Entry 3BEQ (X-ray diffraction, 1.64 A resolution); this record covers chains A and B.

Chain A (and B):
Name: Neuraminidase
Organism: Influenza A virus
Notes: EC 3.2.1.18; chain B of this document is another copy of the same molecule, construct and numbering; everything in this record applies to it too
Reference sequence: Q9IGQ6 (NRAM_I18A0); the construct lacks a stretch of the UniProt sequence and is renumbered around it, so the offset changes along the chain: 83-169 = UniProt 83-169; 170-306 = UniProt 171-307; 308-333 = UniProt 308-333; 339-392 = UniProt 336-389; 3 more segments
Amino-acid sequence (385 residues; each row starts with the number of its first residue; note: 6 numbers in that range are skipped by the numbering (no residue carries them; nothing is unmodelled there); a row labelled like 412A-412D holds insertion residues (412A, then the next letters in order)):
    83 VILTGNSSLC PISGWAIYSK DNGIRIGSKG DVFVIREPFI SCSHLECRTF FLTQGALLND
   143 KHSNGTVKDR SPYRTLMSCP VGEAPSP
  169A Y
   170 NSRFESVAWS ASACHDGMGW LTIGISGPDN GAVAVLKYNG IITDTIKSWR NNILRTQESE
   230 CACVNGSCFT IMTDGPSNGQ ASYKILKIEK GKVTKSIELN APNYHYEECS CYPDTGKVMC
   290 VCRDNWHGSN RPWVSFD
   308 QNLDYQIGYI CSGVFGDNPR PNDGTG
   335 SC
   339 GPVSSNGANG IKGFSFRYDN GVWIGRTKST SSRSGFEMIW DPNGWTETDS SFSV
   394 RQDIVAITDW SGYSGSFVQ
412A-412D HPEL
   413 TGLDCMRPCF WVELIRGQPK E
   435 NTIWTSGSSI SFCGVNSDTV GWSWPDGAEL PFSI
Modified residues: Asn146 (1.44)
Disulfide bonds: Cys92-Cys417, Cys124-Cys129, Cys183-Cys230, Cys232-Cys237, Cys278-Cys291, Cys280-Cys289, Cys318-Cys336, Cys421-Cys447
Covalently attached groups: N-acetylglucosamine (NAG) linked to Asn146
Residues lining bound ligands:
  - Ca2+ (CA), molecule 1: Asp293, Asn294, Gly297, Ser298, Asp324, Gly345, Ala346, Asn347, Gly348
  - Ca2+ (CA), molecule 2: Asp379, Asn381, Gly382, Asp387, Ser389
From the paper describing this entry:
  - contacts within the chain: Gly147-Ile437 (hydrogen bond), Gln136-Lys150 (hydrogen bond), Ser319-Asp379 (hydrogen bond)
  - Ca2+ coordination through a water molecule: Asp113
  - Ca2+ coordination: Asp379, Asn381, Asp387, Ser389
  - post-translational modification sites: Asn88, Asn146, Asn234
  - binding site for alpha-D-mannopyranose: Lys366, Glu375, Arg394

Chain A / chain B interface:
Residue-residue contacts - 83 pairs, chain A then chain B:
  Ala98(A) with Ile211(B), hydrophobic; Thr214(B)
  Ile99(A) with Val176(B), hydrophobic; Val204(B); Ile211(B)
  Tyr100(A) with Phe173(B); Lys206(B), hydrogen bond (backbone-side chain); Gly209(B), hydrogen bond (side chain-backbone); Ile211(B), hydrophobic
  Ser101(A) with Phe173(B); Val176(B)
  Lys102(A) with Pro154(B); Tyr155(B); Thr157(B); Phe173(B); Val176(B)
  Asn104(A) with Gly137(B); Tyr155(B), hydrogen bond (side chain-backbone); Thr157(B)
  Arg107(A) with Gln136(B), hydrogen bond (side chain-backbone); Gly137(B), hydrogen bond (side chain-backbone); Ala138(B); His144(B); Tyr155(B)
  Ile108(A) with Phe115(B), hydrophobic; Gly137(B); Leu139(B); Pro169(B), hydrophobic
  Ser110(A) with Asp142(B), hydrogen bond; His144(B), hydrogen bond
  Lys111(A) with Lys111(B); Gly112(B), hydrogen bond (side chain-backbone); Asp113(B), salt bridge; Leu139(B); Leu140(B); Asn141(B); Asp142(B)
  Gly112(A) with Asp113(B); Leu139(B); Tyr169A(B)
  Asp113(A) with Tyr169A(B), hydrogen bond (backbone-side chain)
  Val163(A) with Phe173(B)
  Gly164(A) with Phe173(B)
  Glu165(A) with Ser171(B); Arg172(B)
  Ser168(A) with Tyr169A(B)
  Tyr169A(A) with Tyr169A(B), hydrophobic
  Gln412(A) with Ile210(B)
  Leu412D(A) with Ile210(B), hydrophobic
  Thr413(A) with Ile210(B)
  Arg419(A) with Ile210(B); Ile211(B), hydrogen bond (side chain-backbone)
  Val449(A) with Ile211(B), hydrophobic
  Ser451(A) with Thr214(B), hydrogen bond
  Asp452(A) with Val202(B); Thr214(B), hydrogen bond (backbone-side chain); Lys216(B)
  Thr453(A) with Val202(B); Lys216(B), hydrogen bond (backbone-side chain)
  Val454(A) with Pro197(B); Gly200(B); Val202(B), hydrophobic
  Gly455(A) with Pro197(B)
  Trp456(A) with Arg152(B); Ser153(B); Pro154(B), hydrophobic; Ser195(B); Gly196(B); Pro197(B)
  Ser457(A) with Pro154(B)
  Trp458(A) with Pro154(B); Val176(B); Ser195(B), hydrogen bond
  Pro459(A) with Pro154(B); Tyr155(B)
  Asp460(A) with Tyr155(B)
  Gly461(A) with His144(B); Tyr155(B)
  Ala462(A) with His144(B)
  Glu463(A) with Lys143(B), hydrogen bond (backbone-side chain); His144(B), hydrogen bond (backbone-side chain)
  Pro465(A) with Lys143(B), hydrogen bond (backbone-side chain)
  Phe466(A) with His144(B)
Interface residues without a listed pair, chain A (39 interface residues in all): Asn170, Cys447
Interface residues without a listed pair, chain B (39 interface residues in all): Met159, Trp178, Asp213

Summary:
Chain A and chain B each contribute 39 residues to their interface, with 17 hydrogen bonds and 1 salt bridge.
Polar contacts include Lys111(A)-Asp113(B), Tyr100(A)-Lys206(B) and Tyr100(A)-Gly209(B). Chain A binds Ca2+.
The paper reports a binding site for alpha-D-mannopyranose at Lys366(A), Glu375(A) and Arg394(A); Ca2+
coordination by Asp379(A), Asn381(A) and Asp387(A) among others.
Both chains are Neuraminidase (Influenza A virus). Entry 3BEQ (Neuraminidase of A/Brevig Mission/1/1918 H1N1
strain) was determined by X-ray diffraction together with 3B7E from the same study.
